Entry 6RES (electron microscopy, 4.30 A resolution (low resolution: residue-level contacts below are approximate; hydrogen-bond / salt-bridge calls are withheld)); this record covers chains 2 and 4 of the 31 polymer chains in the assembly.

== Chain 2 ==
Molecule: ASA-2: Polytomella F-ATP synthase associated subunit 2
Source organism: Polytomella sp. Pringsheim 198.80
Notes: engineered mutation(s): P165F, N167S
Amino-acid sequence (441 residues; numbered 5 to 445; the number before each row is that of its first residue):
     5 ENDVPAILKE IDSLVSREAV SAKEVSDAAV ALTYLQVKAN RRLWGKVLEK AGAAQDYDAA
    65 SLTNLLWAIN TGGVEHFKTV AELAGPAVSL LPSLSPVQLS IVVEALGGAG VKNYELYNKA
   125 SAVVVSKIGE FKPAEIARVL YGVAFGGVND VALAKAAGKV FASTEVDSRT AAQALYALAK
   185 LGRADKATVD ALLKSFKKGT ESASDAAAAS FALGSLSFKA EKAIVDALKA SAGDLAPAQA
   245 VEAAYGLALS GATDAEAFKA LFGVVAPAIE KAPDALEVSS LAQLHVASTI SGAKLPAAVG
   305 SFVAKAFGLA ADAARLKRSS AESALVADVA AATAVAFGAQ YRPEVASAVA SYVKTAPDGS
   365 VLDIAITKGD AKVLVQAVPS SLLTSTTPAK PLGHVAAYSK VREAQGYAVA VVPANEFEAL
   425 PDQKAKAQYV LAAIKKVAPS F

== Chain 4 ==
Molecule: Mitochondrial ATP synthase associated protein ASA4
Source organism: Polytomella sp. Pringsheim 198.80
UniProtKB: D7NIZ2 (D7NIZ2_9CHLO); numbering as in UniProt (aligned over 1-294)
Amino-acid sequence (294 residues; numbered 1 to 294; the number before each row is that of its first residue):
     1 ATEPAVSKKE VLYFLSSKDA ESSTAVKSYL KSLYAGAQVE ATETDASELI AQLEKKYLSA
    61 QVVEPGVHNI ALPLGESGSA PVKRYAAELF NLGAQAGFEC PFIEVSKKFG QETATSETVK
   121 DVLNKTKSYV SADYNAALNE VLSSVEAEIN GPVLFDGKTE GFKKFAAKAK AVAVSRGLPA
   181 DTILAYCAGS ANEDAADKVS KEFFTWFESA YTADAAAEVK AIEAEAASIL DRHLAKPVAQ
   241 IRKEQASAYA SLLKRAETAK GAKWAEKYLE DVKAVQWFDA SVAEAPASGP KVAA
Disordered / not traced: 1-4

== Chain 2 / chain 4 interface ==
Residue-residue contacts - 64 pairs, chain 2 then chain 4:
  F81(2) with E88(4)
  K82(2) with A71(4); R84(4)
  A85(2) with R84(4)
  E86(2) with P81(4); R84(4)
  G89(2) with A80(4)
  K116(2) with A87(4); F90(4); Y211(4)
  N117(2) with K83(4); E208(4)
  Y118(2) with F204(4); E208(4); Y211(4)
  E119(2) with K83(4); E208(4)
  N122(2) with K201(4); T205(4)
  S125(2) with K201(4)
  N153(2) with D197(4)
  D154(2) with D197(4); K201(4)
  V155(2) with E193(4); D197(4)
  A156(2) with D197(4)
  K159(2) with E193(4)
  R187(2) with E193(4)
  E274(2) with Y34(4)
  P277(2) with Y34(4)
  D278(2) with K27(4); K31(4)
  V282(2) with L15(4)
  F306(2) with L30(4); L33(4); Y34(4)
  K309(2) with L33(4); G36(4); A37(4); Q38(4)
  L313(2) with L12(4); L15(4); Y29(4)
  D316(2) with K8(4); L12(4); T42(4)
  A317(2) with L12(4)
  L320(2) with K9(4); Y13(4)
  K321(2) with L12(4); Y13(4); S16(4)
  S323(2) with E99(4)
  S324(2) with E99(4); K107(4)
  V357(2) with T44(4)
  T359(2) with T44(4)
  D362(2) with V39(4)
  G363(2) with A41(4); T42(4)
  V365(2) with T42(4); T44(4)
  S389(2) with E193(4)
  T390(2) with E193(4)
Interface residues without a listed pair, chain 2 (47 interface residues in all): R46, A88, G114, I273, E281, L285, V303, R319, R322, S364
Interface residues without a listed pair, chain 4 (45 interface residues in all): K18, E40, E43, K55, E76, N91, Q95, D194, S288

== In short ==
Chain 2 and chain 4 form an interface of 47 and 45 residues respectively.
Here chain 2 is ASA-2: Polytomella F-ATP synthase associated subunit 2 and chain 4 is Mitochondrial ATP
synthase associated protein ASA4, both from Polytomella sp. Pringsheim 198.80. Entry 6RES (Cryo-EM structure
of Polytomella F-ATP synthase, Rotary substate 3C, composite map) was determined by electron microscopy,
deposited together with 6RD4, 6RD5, 6RD6, 6RD7, 6RD8, 6RD9 and 46 further entries.
